Entry 8QQ5 (X-ray diffraction, 2.50 A resolution); this record covers chain A.

# Chain A
Molecule: Oxidoreductase
From: Streptococcus pneumoniae
Reference sequence: A0A4J2B4U9 (A0A4J2B4U9_STREE); residues 181-400 here correspond to UniProt positions 177-396 (UniProt number = residue number - 4)
Amino-acid sequence (222 residues; numbered 179 to 400; the number before each row is that of its first residue):
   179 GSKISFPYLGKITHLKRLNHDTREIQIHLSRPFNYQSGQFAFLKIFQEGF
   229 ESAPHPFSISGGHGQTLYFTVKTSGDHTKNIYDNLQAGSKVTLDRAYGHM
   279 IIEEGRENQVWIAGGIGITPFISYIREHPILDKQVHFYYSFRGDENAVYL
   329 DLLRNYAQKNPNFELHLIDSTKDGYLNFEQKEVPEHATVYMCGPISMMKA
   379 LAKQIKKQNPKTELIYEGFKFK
Not modelled in the structure: 400
Construct notes: expression tag (179-180)
Small-molecule neighbours: FAD (flavin-adenine dinucleotide): Phe218, Glu229, His233, Pro234, Phe235, Ser236, Thr248, Val249, Lys250, Ser252, Gly253, Asp254, His255, Thr256, Ile294, Thr297, Glu395, Gly396, Phe397, Lys398, Phe399
From the paper describing this entry:
  - mutagenesis - F399W: unchanged catalytic activity
  - mutagenesis - F397W: abolished catalytic activity
  - mutagenesis - F397S: increased catalytic activity
  - binding site for flavin-adenine dinucleotide: Pro234, Phe235, Phe397
  - mutagenesis - F397W: increased binding to flavin-adenine dinucleotide
  - mutagenesis - F397S: abolished binding to flavin-adenine dinucleotide

# In short
Ligands of chain A: flavin-adenine dinucleotide. The paper reports a binding site for flavin-adenine
dinucleotide at Pro234, Phe235 and Phe397; F397W abolishes catalytic activity; 3 substitutions were tested in
all.
Chain A is Oxidoreductase (Streptococcus pneumoniae); the structure, Structure of WT SpNox DH domain: a
bacterial NADPH oxidase, was determined by X-ray diffraction, deposited together with 8QQ1 and 8QQ7.
